Entry 3KRX (X-ray diffraction, 3.10 A resolution); this record covers chains B and G of the 3 polymer chains in the assembly.

# Chain B
Name: Guanine nucleotide-binding protein G(I)/G(S)/G(T) subunit beta-1
From: Bos taurus
UniProt: P62871 (GBB1_BOVIN); residue numbers follow UniProt; this construct covers 1-340
Sequence (340 residues; numbered 1 to 340; the number before each row is that of its first residue):
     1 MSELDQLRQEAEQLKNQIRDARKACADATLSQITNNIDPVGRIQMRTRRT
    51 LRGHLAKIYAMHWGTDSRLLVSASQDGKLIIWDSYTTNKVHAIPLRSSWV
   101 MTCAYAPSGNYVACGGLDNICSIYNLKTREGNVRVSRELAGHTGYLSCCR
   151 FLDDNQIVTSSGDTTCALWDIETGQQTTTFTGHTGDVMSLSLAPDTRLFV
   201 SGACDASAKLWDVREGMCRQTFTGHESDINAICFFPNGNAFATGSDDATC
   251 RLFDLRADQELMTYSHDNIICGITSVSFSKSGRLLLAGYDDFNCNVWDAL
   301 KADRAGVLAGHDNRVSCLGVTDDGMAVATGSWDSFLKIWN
Unresolved in the structure: 1-2
Swiss-Prot annotation at these positions:
  - modified residue: Ser2 (N-acetylserine), His266 (Phosphohistidine)

# Chain G
Name: Guanine nucleotide-binding protein G(I)/G(S)/G(O) subunit gamma-2
From: Bos taurus
UniProt: P63212 (GBG2_BOVIN); residue numbers follow UniProt; this construct covers 1-68
Sequence (74 residues; numbered -5 to 68; the number before each row is that of its first residue; numbers below 1 keep their minus sign (His-5 is residue -5)):
    -5 HHHHHHMASNNTASIAQARKLVEQLKMEANIDRIKVSKAAADLMAYCEAH
    45 AKEDPLLTPVPASENPFREKKFFC
Unresolved in the structure: -5 to 7
Sequence notes: expression tag (-5 to 0)
Modified residues: Cys68 (o-methylcysteine; CMT)
Swiss-Prot annotation at these positions:
  - modified residue: Ala2 (N-acetylalanine)

# How chain B and chain G interact
Residue-residue contacts - 75 pairs, chain B then chain G:
  Leu7(B) with Arg13(G); Val16(G)
  Arg8(B) with Leu15(G)
  Glu10(B) with Val16(G)
  Ala11(B) with Leu19(G)
  Leu14(B) with Val16(G); Lys20(G)
  Gln17(B) with Ala23(G)
  Ile18(B) with Leu19(G); Ala23(G), hydrophobic
  Ala21(B) with Arg27(G)
  Arg22(B) with Arg27(G)
  Ala24(B) with Lys29(G)
  Cys25(B) with Arg27(G); Ile28(G); Lys29(G); Val30(G), hydrogen bond (backbone-backbone)
  Asp27(B) with Lys29(G); Val30(G); Ser31(G), hydrogen bond
  Ala28(B) with Val30(G)
  Leu30(B) with Ala34(G), hydrophobic
  Ile33(B) with Met38(G), hydrophobic
  Met45(B) with Leu50(G), hydrophobic
  Arg48(B) with Phe61(G); Arg62(G)
  Arg49(B) with Pro60(G), hydrogen bond (side chain-backbone); Phe61(G)
  Arg68(B) with Cys68(G), hydrogen bond (side chain-backbone)
  Ser84(B) with Phe61(G)
  Tyr85(B) with Pro60(G); Phe61(G), hydrophobic; Phe67(G), hydrophobic
  Thr181(B) with Lys14(G)
  Cys218(B) with Gln18(G), hydrogen bond (backbone-side chain)
  Arg219(B) with Glu22(G)
  Gln220(B) with Ile25(G)
  Thr221(B) with Glu22(G), hydrogen bond
  Phe235(B) with Tyr40(G), hydrophobic; Cys41(G), hydrophobic
  Pro236(B) with Tyr40(G)
  Asn237(B) with Tyr40(G)
  Asp254(B) with Ala33(G)
  Arg256(B) with Arg27(G); Ile28(G), hydrogen bond (backbone-backbone); Asp36(G), salt bridge
  Ala257(B) with Ile28(G); Ala33(G), hydrophobic
  Asp258(B) with Ile25(G); Arg27(G), salt bridge
  Gln259(B) with Val30(G)
  Leu261(B) with Val30(G), hydrophobic; Leu37(G), hydrophobic
  Ser279(B) with Asp48(G), hydrogen bond; Leu50(G)
  Lys280(B) with Asp48(G)
  Ser281(B) with Tyr40(G); His44(G); Asp48(G), hydrogen bond; Leu51(G)
  Arg283(B) with Leu51(G)
  Leu284(B) with Leu51(G), hydrophobic
  Leu300(B) with Cys41(G), hydrophobic
  Asp323(B) with Pro49(G)
  Gly324(B) with Pro49(G); Leu50(G)
  Met325(B) with Val54(G), hydrophobic; Glu58(G); Asn59(G); Pro60(G)
  Ala326(B) with Phe61(G), hydrophobic
  Ile338(B) with Phe61(G), hydrophobic
  Asn340(B) with Asn59(G); Phe61(G); Arg62(G), hydrogen bond
Interface residues without a listed pair, chain B (59 interface residues in all): Glu3, Lys15, Ala26, Thr29, Thr34, Ile37, Val40, Ile43, Ala240, Leu252, Gly282, Val327
Interface residues without a listed pair, chain G (41 interface residues in all): Ile9, Ala12, Asp26, Ala35, Ala45, Glu47

# Summary
59 residues of chain B and 41 residues of chain G are in contact, with 10 hydrogen bonds and 2 salt bridges.
Among the polar pairs are Arg256(B)-Asp36(G), Asp258(B)-Arg27(G) and Asp27(B)-Ser31(G).
Here chain B is Guanine nucleotide-binding protein G(I)/G(S)/G(T) subunit beta-1 and chain G is Guanine
nucleotide-binding protein G(I)/G(S)/G(O) subunit gamma-2, both from Bos taurus. Entry 3KRX (Human GRK2 in
complex with Gbetgamma subunits and balanol (co-crystal)) was determined by X-ray diffraction together with
3KRW and 3CIK from the same study.
